PDB entry 2FAD | X-ray diffraction, 1.60 A resolution | chain A

== Chain A ==
Molecule: Acyl carrier protein
Source organism: Escherichia coli
UniProt: P0A6A8 (ACP_ECOLI); residue numbers follow UniProt; this construct covers 1-77
Chain sequence (77 residues; numbered 1 to 77; the number before each row is that of its first residue):
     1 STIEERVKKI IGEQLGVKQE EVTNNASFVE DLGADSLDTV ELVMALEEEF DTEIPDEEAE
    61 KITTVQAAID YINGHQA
Glycans and other covalent adducts: compound PM5 linked to Ser36
Bound ions: Na+: Ser1 (shared with 1 residue of chain B); Zn2+ site 1: Glu5 (shared with 1 residue of chain B); Zn2+ site 2 near Glu21 (its only coordinating residue here); Zn2+ site 3 near Asp35 (its only coordinating residue here); Zn2+ site 4: Glu48 (shared with 1 residue of chain B); Zn2+ site 5 near Asp56 (its only coordinating residue here); Zn2+ site 6: Glu57, Glu60; Zn2+ site 7 near Ala77 (its only coordinating residue here)
Small-molecule neighbours: PM5 (S-(2-{[N-(2-hydroxy-4-{[hydroxy(oxido)phosphino]oxy}-3,3-dimethylbutanoyl)-beta-alanyl]amino}ethyl) heptanethioate): Phe28, Val29, Asp35, Thr39, Leu42, Val43, Leu46, Glu47, Phe50, Thr52, Ile54, Ala59, Glu60, Ile62, Thr63, Ala68, Tyr71, Ile72

== In short ==
Covalently linked compound PM5: at Ser36. Glu57 and Glu60 form the Zn2+ site 6.
Chain A is Acyl carrier protein (Escherichia coli); the structure, Crystal structure of E. coli heptanoyl-ACP,
was determined by X-ray diffraction together with 2FAC and 2FAE from the same study.
